1XNR - chains A and J of the 23 polymer chains in the assembly; structure by X-ray diffraction, 3.10 A resolution.

[Chain A]
Molecule: 16S Ribosomal RNA
Organism: Thermus thermophilus
Sequence (1522 nucleotides; each row starts with the number of its first residue; note: 42 numbers in that range are skipped by the numbering (no residue carries them; nothing is unmodelled there); a row labelled like 190A-190L holds insertion residues (190A, then the next letters in order); numbering starts at 0):
     0 UUUGUUGGAG AGUUUGAUCC UGGCUCAGGG UGAACGCUGG CGGCGUGCCU AAGACAUGCA
    60 AGUCGUGCGG G
    73 CCGCGGGGUU UU
    88 ACUCCG
    95 UGGUC
   101 AGCGGCGGAC GGGUGAGUAA CGCGUGGGU
  129A G
   130 ACCUACCCGG AAGAGGGGGA CAACCCGGGG AAACUCGGGC UAAUCCCCCA UGUGGACCCG
   190 C
190A-190L CCCUUGGGGUGU
   191 GUCCAAAGGG CUUU
   216 GCCCGCUUCC GGAUGGGCCC GCGUCCCAUC AGCUAGUUGG UGGGGUAAUG GCCCACCAAG
   276 GCGACGACGG GUAGCCGGUC UGAGAGGAUG GCCGGCCACA GGGGCACUGA GACACGGGCC
   336 CCACUCCUAC GGGAGGCAGC AGUUAGGAAU CUUCCGCAAU GGGCGCAAGC CUGACGGAGC
   396 GACGCCGCUU GGAGGAAGAA GCCCUUCGGG GUGUAAACUC CUGAA
   442 CCCGGGACGA AACCCCCGAC GA
   474 GGGGACUGAC GGUACCGGG
   494 GUAAUAGCGC CGGCCAACUC CGUGCCAGCA GCCGCGGUAA UACGGAGGGC GCGAGCGUUA
   554 CCCGGAUUCA CUGGGCGUAA AGGGCGUGUA GGCGGCCUGG GGCGUCCCAU GUGAAAGACC
   614 ACGGCUCAAC CGUGGGGGAG CGUGGGAUAC GCUCAGGCUA GACGGUGGGA GAGGGUGGUG
   674 GAAUUCCCGG AGUAGCGGUG AAAUGCGCAG AUACCGGGAG GAACGCCGAU GGCGAAGGCA
   734 GCCACCUGGU CCACCCGUGA CGCUGAGGCG CGAAAGCGUG GGGAGCAAAC CGGAUUAGAU
   794 ACCCGGGUAG UCCACGCCCU AAACGAUGCG CGCUAGGUCU CUGGGUCU
   848 CCUGGGGGCC GAAGCUAACG CGUUAAGCGC GCCGCCUGGG GAGUACGGCC GCAAGGCUGA
   908 AACUCAAAGG AAUUGACGGG GGCCCGCACA AGCGGUGGAG CAUGUGGUUU AAUUCGAAGC
   968 AACGCGAAGA ACCUUACCAG GCCUUGACAU GCUAG
 1002A G
  1003 GAACCCGGGU GAAAGCCUGG GGUGCCCCG
1031A-1031D CGAG
  1032 GGGAGCCCUA GCACAGGUGC UGCAUGGCCG UCGUCAGCUC GUGCCGUGAG GUGUUGGGUU
  1092 AAGUCCCGCA ACGAGCGCAA CCCCCGCCGU UAGUUGCCAG CGGUUCGGCC GGGCACUCUA
  1152 ACGGGACUGC CCGCGAAA
  1171 GCGGGAGGAA GGAGGGGACG ACGUCUGGUC AGCAUGGCCC UUACGGCCUG GGCGACACAC
  1231 GUGCUACAAU GCCCACUACA AAGCGAUGCC ACCCGGCAAC GGGGAGCUAA UCGCAAAAAG
  1291 GUGGGCCCAG UUCGGAUUGG GGUCUGCAAC CCGACCCCAU GAAGCCGGAA UCGCUAGUAA
  1351 UCGCGGAUCA GC
 1362A C
  1363 AUGCCGCGGU GAAUACGUUC CCGGGCCUUG UACACACCGC CCGUCACGCC AUGGGAGCGG
  1423 GCUCUACCCG AAGUCGCCGG G
  1446 AGCCUACGGG
  1459 CAGGCGCCGA GGGUAGGGCC CGUGACUGGG GCGAAGUCGU AACAAGGUAG CUGUACCGGA
  1519 AGGUGCGGCU GGAUCACCUC CUUUCU
Not modelled in the structure: 0-4, 1002A, 1031A-1031D, 1362A, 1535-1538
Metal / ion sites: Mg2+ site 1: U14, U17; Mg2+ site 2 near G21 (its only coordinating residue here); Mg2+ site 3: G46, G394; Mg2+ site 4: C48, G115; Mg2+ site 5 near A53 (its only coordinating residue here); Mg2+ site 6: A59, C386, U387; Mg2+ site 7: G61, U62, G105; Mg2+ site 8: G70, U98; Mg2+ site 9: G107, G326; Mg2+ site 10: A109, G331; Mg2+ site 11: A116, G117, G289; Mg2+ site 12: C121, G124, U125, G126, G236; 60 more Mg2+ sites not listed
Residues lining bound ligands: paromomycin (PAR): C1404, G1405, U1406, C1407, A1408, C1409, C1490, G1491, A1492, A1493, G1494, U1495, C1496

[Chain J]
Molecule: 16S Ribosomal protein S10
Organism: Thermus thermophilus
UniProtKB: P80375 (RS10_THETH); residues 1-105 here correspond to UniProt positions 0-104 (UniProt number = residue number - 1)
Amino-acid sequence (105 residues; each row starts with the number of its first residue):
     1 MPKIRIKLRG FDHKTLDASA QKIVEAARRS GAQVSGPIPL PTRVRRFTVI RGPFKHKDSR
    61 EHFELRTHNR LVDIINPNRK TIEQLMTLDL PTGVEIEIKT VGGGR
Not modelled in the structure: 1-2, 101-105
Metal / ion sites: Mg2+ site 1: Lys-57 (shared with C972(A) of chain A); Mg2+ site 2 near Arg-60 (its only coordinating residue here)

[Interface between chain A and chain J]
Contacting residue pairs - 71 pairs, chain A then chain J:
  G963(A) with Phe-54(J), sugar contact
  A964(A) with Phe-54(J), sugar contact; Lys-55(J), hydrogen bond to the sugar
  A969(A) with Lys-55(J), salt bridge to the phosphate
  C970(A) with Lys-57(J), salt bridge to the phosphate
  G971(A) with Lys-57(J), salt bridge to the phosphate
  C972(A) with Lys-55(J), sugar contact; Lys-57(J), salt bridge to the phosphate
  G973(A) with Ile-50(J), sugar contact; Phe-54(J), base contact; Lys-55(J), hydrogen bond to the sugar
  A975(A) with Thr-48(J), base contact; Arg-60(J), base contact
  C1059(A) with Arg-51(J), hydrogen bond to the sugar; Pro-53(J), base contact
  C1060(A) with Arg-51(J), sugar contact; Gly-52(J), sugar contact; Pro-53(J), sugar contact; His-56(J), sugar contact; Ser-59(J), phosphate contact
  G1061(A) with His-56(J), hydrogen bond to the sugar; Ser-59(J), sugar contact
  A1123(A) with Ser-35(J), phosphate contact; Gly-36(J), phosphate contact; Pro-37(J), hydrogen bond to the sugar; Ile-38(J), sugar contact; Pro-39(J), sugar contact
  G1124(A) with Ser-35(J), sugar contact; Gly-36(J), phosphate contact; Ile-38(J), phosphate contact
  U1125(A) with Arg-5(J), hydrogen bond to the base; Ser-35(J), phosphate contact; Asp-73(J), base contact
  U1150(A) with Pro-39(J), base contact; Leu-40(J), hydrogen bond to the sugar; Pro-41(J), sugar contact
  A1151(A) with Pro-39(J), sugar contact; Leu-40(J), sugar contact; Pro-41(J), phosphate contact; Thr-42(J), hydrogen bond to the phosphate; Arg-70(J), phosphate contact
  A1152(A) with His-13(J), hydrogen bond to the phosphate; Asp-17(J), sugar contact; His-68(J), salt bridge to the phosphate; Arg-70(J), salt bridge to the phosphate
  C1153(A) with His-13(J), salt bridge to the phosphate
  A1188(A) with Arg-51(J), phosphate contact
  C1189(A) with Arg-51(J), salt bridge to the phosphate
  G1197(A) with His-56(J), base contact
  G1198(A) with Phe-54(J), sugar contact; Lys-55(J), sugar contact
  U1199(A) with Phe-54(J), sugar contact
  G1202(A) with Pro-53(J), base contact
  G1253(A) with Val-44(J), phosphate contact; Arg-46(J), salt bridge to the phosphate
  C1254(A) with Arg-43(J), base contact; Val-44(J), phosphate contact; Arg-45(J), phosphate contact
  G1255(A) with Arg-43(J), hydrogen bond to the base
  U1278(A) with Glu-97(J), base contact
  A1279(A) with Arg-9(J), salt bridge to the phosphate; Arg-43(J), base contact
  A1280(A) with Lys-7(J), salt bridge to the phosphate; Leu-40(J), base contact; Pro-41(J), sugar contact
  U1281(A) with Arg-5(J), hydrogen bond to the base
  C1366(A) with Arg-60(J), hydrogen bond to the sugar
  C1367(A) with Thr-48(J), hydrogen bond to the sugar; Arg-60(J), salt bridge to the phosphate; His-62(J), hydrogen bond to the sugar
  G1368(A) with His-62(J), salt bridge to the phosphate
Interface residues without a listed pair, chain A (36 interface residues in all): A965, G1058
Interface residues without a listed pair, chain J (39 interface residues in all): Gln-33, Val-34, Asp-58, Glu-61, Leu-71, Lys-99

[In short]
36 residues of chain A face 39 of chain J across their interface; the contacts include 14 hydrogen bonds and
13 salt bridges. Polar pairs include U1125(A)/Arg-5(J), G1255(A)/Arg-43(J) and U1281(A)/Arg-5(J). Ligands of
chain A: paromomycin. The Mg2+ site 1 is built by U14(A) and U17(A).
Here chain A is 16S Ribosomal RNA and chain J is 16S Ribosomal protein S10, both from Thermus thermophilus.
Entry 1XNR (Crystal Structure of an Inosine-Cytosine Wobble Base Pair in the Context of the Decoding Center)
was determined by X-ray diffraction (same publication as 1XNQ).
